Entry 2N1T (solution NMR); this record covers chains A and D of the 5 polymer chains in the assembly.

[Chain A]
Name: Vesicle-associated membrane protein 2
Source organism: Rattus norvegicus
Reference sequence: P63045 (VAMP2_RAT); residues 25-93 here = UniProt positions 25-93
Sequence (69 residues; each row starts with the number of its first residue):
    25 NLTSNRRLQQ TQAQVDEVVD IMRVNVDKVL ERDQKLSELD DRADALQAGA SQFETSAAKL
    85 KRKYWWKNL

[Chain D]
Name: Synaptosomal-associated protein 25
Source organism: Homo sapiens
Notes: fragment: C-terminal domain
Reference sequence: P60880 (SNP25_HUMAN); residues 131-204 here = UniProt positions 131-204
Sequence (74 residues; row label = number of the first residue in the row):
   131 GGFIRRVTND ARENEMDENL EQVSGIIGNL RHMALDMGNE IDTQNRQIDR IMEKADSNKT
   191 RIDEANQRAT KMLG

[How chain A and chain D interact]
Pairs across the interface (46):
  Thr27(A) - Ile134(D)
  Thr27(A) - Arg135(D)
  Asn29(A) - Ile134(D)
  Asn29(A) - Arg135(D)
  Arg31(A) - Gly132(D)
  Arg31(A) - Phe133(D)
  Leu32(A) - Phe133(D)
  Thr35(A) - Phe133(D)
  Thr35(A) - Ser154(D)
  Thr35(A) - Ile157(D)
  Gln38(A) - Ser154(D)
  Gln38(A) - Ile157(D)
  Val39(A) - Ile157(D)
  Glu41(A) - Arg161(D)
  Val42(A) - Leu160(D)
  Val42(A) - Arg161(D)
  Val42(A) - Ala164(D)
  Asn49(A) - Ala164(D)
  Asn49(A) - Gly168(D)
  Lys52(A) - Asp172(D)
  Lys52(A) - Asn175(D)
  Lys52(A) - Arg176(D)
  Glu55(A) - Asn175(D)
  Arg56(A) - Gln174(D)
  Arg56(A) - Asn175(D)
  Arg56(A) - Ile178(D)
  Lys59(A) - Asn175(D)
  Lys59(A) - Ile178(D)
  Lys59(A) - Asp179(D)
  Lys59(A) - Met182(D)
  Glu62(A) - Met182(D)
  Leu70(A) - Lys189(D)
  Leu70(A) - Ile192(D)
  Gly73(A) - Ile192(D)
  Gln76(A) - Asn196(D)
  Phe77(A) - Ile192(D)
  Phe77(A) - Ala195(D)
  Phe77(A) - Asn196(D)
  Ser80(A) - Asn196(D)
  Ser80(A) - Thr200(D)
  Lys83(A) - Leu203(D)
  Leu84(A) - Ala199(D)
  Leu84(A) - Met202(D)
  Leu84(A) - Leu203(D)
  Lys87(A) - Met202(D)
  Lys87(A) - Gly204(D)
Also at the interface, not in a pair above, chain A (34 interface residues in all): Leu26, Ser28, Ile45, Met46, Val53, Leu60, Leu63, Arg66, Ala69, Ala74, Tyr88
Also at the interface, not in a pair above, chain D (33 interface residues in all): Leu150, Gly158, Leu165, Ile171, Ala185, Asp186, Asn188

[Summary]
The interface between chain A and chain D involves 34 residues on one side and 33 on the other.
Chain A is Vesicle-associated membrane protein 2 (Rattus norvegicus) and chain D is Synaptosomal-associated
protein 25 (Homo sapiens); the structure, Dynamic binding mode of a synaptotagmin-1-SNARE complex in solution,
was determined by solution NMR.
